5NAV - chains D and F of the 6 polymer chains in the assembly; structure by X-ray diffraction, 2.30 A resolution.

[Chain D (and F)]
Molecule: Beta-galactosidase
Source organism: Lactobacillus plantarum
Notes: EC 3.2.1.21; chain F of this document is another copy of the same molecule, construct and numbering; everything in this record applies to it too
UniProtKB: F9ULH8 (F9ULH8_LACPL); residues 1-461 here = UniProt positions 1-461
Chain sequence (477 residues; row label = number of the first residue in the row; numbers below 1 keep their minus sign (Met-15 is residue -15)):
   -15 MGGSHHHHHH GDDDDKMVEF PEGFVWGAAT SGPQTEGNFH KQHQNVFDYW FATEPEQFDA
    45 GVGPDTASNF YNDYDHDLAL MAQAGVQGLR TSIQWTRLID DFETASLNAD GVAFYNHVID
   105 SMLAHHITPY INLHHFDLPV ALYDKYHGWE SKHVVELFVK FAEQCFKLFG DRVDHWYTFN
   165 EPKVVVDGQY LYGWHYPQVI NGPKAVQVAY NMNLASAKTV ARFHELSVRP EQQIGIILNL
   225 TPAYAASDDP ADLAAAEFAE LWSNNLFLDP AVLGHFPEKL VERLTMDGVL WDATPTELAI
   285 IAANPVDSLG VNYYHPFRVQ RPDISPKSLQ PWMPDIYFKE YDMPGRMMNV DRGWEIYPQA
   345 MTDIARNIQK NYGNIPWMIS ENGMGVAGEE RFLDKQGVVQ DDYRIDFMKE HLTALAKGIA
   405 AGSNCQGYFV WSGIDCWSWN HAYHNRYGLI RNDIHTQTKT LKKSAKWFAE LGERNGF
Disordered / not traced: -15 to 0
Sequence notes: initiating methionine (-15); expression tag (-14 to 0); engineered mutation Ser211 (Cys in F9ULH8), Ser292 (Cys in F9ULH8)

[Interface between chain D and chain F]
Contacting residue pairs - 16 pairs, chain D then chain F:
  Arg305(D) - Pro328(F)
  Asp307(D) - Pro328(F)
  Asp307(D) - Gly329(F)  hydrogen bond (backbone-backbone)
  Asp307(D) - Arg330(F)
  Ile308(D) - Arg330(F)
  Ile308(D) - Met332(F)  hydrophobic
  Ile308(D) - Val334(F)  hydrophobic
  Ser309(D) - Gly329(F)
  Ser309(D) - Arg330(F)  hydrogen bond (backbone-backbone)
  Lys311(D) - Met331(F)
  Ser312(D) - Arg330(F)
  Ser312(D) - Met331(F)
  Ser312(D) - Met332(F)  hydrogen bond (side chain-backbone)
  Leu313(D) - Met332(F)  hydrogen bond (backbone-backbone)
  Leu313(D) - Val334(F)  hydrogen bond (backbone-backbone)
  Leu313(D) - Ile340(F)  hydrophobic
Interface residues without a listed pair, chain D (8 interface residues in all): Gln314
Interface residues without a listed pair, chain F (10 interface residues in all): Met327, Asn333, Met368

[Overview]
The interface between chain D and chain F involves 8 residues on one side and 10 on the other, with 5 hydrogen
bonds. Among the polar pairs are Ser312(D)-Met332(F), Asp307(D)-Gly329(F) and Ser309(D)-Arg330(F).
Chain D and chain F are both Beta-galactosidase (Lactobacillus plantarum); the structure, Crystal structure of
the double mutant (Cys211Ser/Cys292Ser) 6-phospho-b-D-glucosidase from Lactobacillus plantarum, was determined
by X-ray diffraction together with 5NAQ from the same study.
